PDB entry 6IFM | X-ray diffraction, 2.80 A resolution | chains A and B of the 10 polymer chains in the assembly

[Chain A]
Name: tRNA(fMet)-specific endonuclease VapC
From: Salmonella enterica subsp. enterica serovar Typhimurium str. LT2
Notes: EC 3.1.-.-
Reference sequence: Q8ZM86 (VAPC_SALTY); numbering as in UniProt (aligned over 1-132)
Chain sequence (132 residues; numbered 1 to 132; the number before each row is that of its first residue):
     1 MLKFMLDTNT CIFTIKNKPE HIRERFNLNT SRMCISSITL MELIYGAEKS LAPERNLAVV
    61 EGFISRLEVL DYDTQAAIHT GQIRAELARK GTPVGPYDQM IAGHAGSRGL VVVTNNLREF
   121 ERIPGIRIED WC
Swiss-Prot annotation at these positions:
  - binding site (Mg(2+)): Asp7, Asp98
  - mutagenesis: Asp7 (D7A: No inhibition of cell growth, no degradation of tRNA(fMet))

[Chain B]
Name: Antitoxin VapB
From: Salmonella enterica subsp. enterica serovar Typhimurium str. LT2
Reference sequence: Q7CPV2 (VAPB_SALTY); numbering as in UniProt (aligned over 1-68)
Chain sequence (68 residues; row label = number of the first residue in the row):
     1 MHTTLFFSNR TQAVRLPKSI SFPEDVKHVE IIAVGRSRII TPVGESWDSW FDGEGASTDF
    61 MSTREQPA

[Interface between chain A and chain B]
Contacting residue pairs - 68 pairs, chain A then chain B:
  Thr8(A) with Arg64(B)
  Asn9(A) with Arg64(B), hydrogen bond
  Ile12(A) with Met61(B), hydrophobic
  Thr14(A) with Phe51(B)
  Ile15(A) with Ala56(B), hydrophobic; Phe60(B), hydrophobic
  Lys16(A) with Thr58(B), hydrogen bond (side chain-backbone); Phe60(B), hydrogen bond (side chain-backbone); Met61(B)
  Lys18(A) with Trp50(B), hydrogen bond (side chain-backbone); Phe51(B), hydrogen bond (side chain-backbone); Gly53(B); Glu54(B), hydrogen bond (side chain-backbone); Gly55(B)
  Pro19(A) with Phe51(B)
  Ile22(A) with Phe51(B), hydrophobic
  Arg23(A) with Asp48(B), salt bridge; Phe51(B)
  Phe26(A) with Trp47(B)
  Asn27(A) with Gly44(B); Glu45(B); Ser46(B); Trp47(B), hydrogen bond (side chain-backbone); Asp48(B), hydrogen bond
  Thr30(A) with Trp47(B)
  Glu42(A) with Met61(B); Arg64(B), salt bridge
  Leu43(A) with Met61(B), hydrophobic
  Tyr45(A) with Glu65(B), hydrogen bond
  Gly46(A) with Phe60(B); Met61(B)
  Ala47(A) with Phe60(B)
  Lys49(A) with Thr63(B); Glu65(B), salt bridge
  Ser50(A) with Asp59(B), hydrogen bond
  Leu51(A) with Asp59(B), hydrogen bond (backbone-side chain)
  Ala52(A) with Ser57(B)
  Arg55(A) with Gly55(B), hydrogen bond (side chain-backbone); Ala56(B), hydrogen bond (side chain-backbone)
  Asn56(A) with Ala56(B); Ser57(B), hydrogen bond (side chain-backbone); Phe60(B)
  Ala58(A) with Glu54(B)
  Val59(A) with Trp50(B), hydrogen bond (backbone-side chain); Glu54(B); Gly55(B); Ala56(B)
  Glu61(A) with Gly35(B)
  Gly62(A) with Trp50(B)
  Phe63(A) with Trp47(B), hydrophobic; Trp50(B)
  Ser65(A) with Ile32(B); Ala33(B)
  Arg66(A) with Val34(B); Ile39(B); Ser46(B), hydrogen bond (side chain-backbone); Trp47(B); Ser49(B), hydrogen bond; Trp50(B)
  Leu67(A) with Trp47(B), hydrophobic
  Gly95(A) with Gln66(B)
  Pro96(A) with Gln66(B); Pro67(B)
  Tyr97(A) with Arg64(B); Gln66(B), hydrogen bond (backbone-side chain); Pro67(B)
  Asp98(A) with Arg64(B), salt bridge; Gln66(B), hydrogen bond (backbone-side chain)
Interface residues without a listed pair, chain A (37 interface residues in all): Val60

[In short]
37 residues of chain A and 27 residues of chain B are in contact, with 19 hydrogen bonds and 4 salt bridges.
Polar contacts include Arg23(A)-Asp48(B), Glu42(A)-Arg64(B) and Lys49(A)-Glu65(B). Curated annotation
(UniProt) lists Mg2+-binding residues Asp7(A) and Asp98(A) and one mutagenesis site on chain A.
Chain A is tRNA(fMet)-specific endonuclease VapC and chain B is Antitoxin VapB, both from Salmonella enterica
subsp. enterica serovar Typhimurium str. LT2; the structure, Crystal structure of DNA bound VapBC from
Salmonella typhimurium, was determined by X-ray diffraction together with 6IFC from the same study.
